2JBY - chains A and B; structure by X-ray diffraction, 2.41 A resolution.

Chain A:
Name: M11L protein
Organism: Myxoma virus
UniProt: Q85295 (Q85295_9POXV); residue numbers follow UniProt; this construct covers 2-132
Sequence (145 residues; each row starts with the number of its first residue; numbers below 1 keep their minus sign (Met-12 is residue -12)):
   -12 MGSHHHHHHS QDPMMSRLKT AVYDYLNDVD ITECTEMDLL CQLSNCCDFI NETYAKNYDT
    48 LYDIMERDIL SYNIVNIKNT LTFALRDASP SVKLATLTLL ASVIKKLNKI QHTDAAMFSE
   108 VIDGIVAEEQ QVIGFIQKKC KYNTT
Unresolved in the structure: -12 to 1, 129-132
Sequence notes: expression tag (-12 to 1)
Cystine bridges: Cys21-Cys28, Cys33-Cys127

Chain B:
Name: Bcl-2 homologous antagonist/killer 2
Notes: fragment: bh3 domain, residues 67-92
UniProt: Q13014 (BAK2_HUMAN); numbering as in UniProt (aligned over 67-92)
Sequence (26 residues; numbered 67 to 92; the number before each row is that of its first residue):
    67 PSSTMGQVGR QLAIIGDDIN RRYDSE
Unresolved in the structure: 67

How chain A and chain B interact:
Residue-residue contacts (29):
  Tyr41(A) with Ile81(B), hydrophobic; Asp84(B), hydrogen bond; Ile85(B), hydrophobic
  Asn44(A) with Ile80(B); Ile81(B)
  Tyr45(A) with Ile81(B)
  Thr47(A) with Gln77(B)
  Leu48(A) with Val74(B), hydrophobic; Gln77(B); Ile81(B), hydrophobic
  Ile51(A) with Thr70(B); Gln73(B); Gln77(B)
  Met52(A) with Val74(B), hydrophobic
  Asn66(A) with Met71(B)
  Thr67(A) with Met71(B); Val74(B)
  Phe70(A) with Met71(B), hydrophobic
  Ser76(A) with Asn86(B), hydrogen bond
  Pro77(A) with Asn86(B)
  Ser78(A) with Gly82(B), hydrogen bond (side chain-backbone); Ile85(B); Asn86(B), hydrogen bond
  Ala82(A) with Leu78(B); Ile81(B), hydrophobic
  Thr83(A) with Leu78(B)
  Leu86(A) with Leu78(B), hydrophobic
  Phe122(A) with Ile85(B), hydrophobic
  Lys126(A) with Asp90(B), salt bridge
Interface residues without a listed pair, chain A (25 interface residues in all): Ile37, Arg54, Asp55, Asn63, Leu68, Ala71, Val79
Interface residues without a listed pair, chain B (15 interface residues in all): Gly75, Ala79

In short:
The interface between chain A and chain B involves 25 residues on one side and 15 on the other, with 4
hydrogen bonds and 1 salt bridge. Polar pairs include Lys126(A)-Asp90(B), Tyr41(A)-Asp84(B) and
Ser76(A)-Asn86(B).
Chain A is M11L protein (Myxoma virus) and chain B is Bcl-2 homologous antagonist/killer 2; the structure, A
viral protein unexpectedly mimics the structure and function of pro- survival Bcl-2, was determined by X-ray
diffraction.
